Entry 3E2M (X-ray diffraction, 2.00 A resolution); this record covers chains A and B.

# Chain A (and B)
Protein: Integrin alpha-L
Source organism: Homo sapiens
Notes: fragment: vwfa domain; chain B of this document is another copy of the same molecule, construct and numbering; everything in this record applies to it too
UniProt: P20701 (ITAL_HUMAN); residues 127-309 here correspond to UniProt positions 152-334 (UniProt number = residue number + 25)
Amino-acid sequence (185 residues; row label = number of the first residue in the row):
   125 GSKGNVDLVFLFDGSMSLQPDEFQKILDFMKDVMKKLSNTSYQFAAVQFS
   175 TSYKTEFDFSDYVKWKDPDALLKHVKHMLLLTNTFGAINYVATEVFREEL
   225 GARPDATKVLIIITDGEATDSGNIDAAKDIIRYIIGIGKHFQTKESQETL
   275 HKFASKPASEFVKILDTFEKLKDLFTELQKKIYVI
Not modelled in the structure: 125-127
Differences from the reference sequence: expression tag (125-126); variant Trp-189 (Arg214 in P20701)
Small-molecule neighbours: inhibitors (E2M; cis-4-{[2-({4-[(1E)-3-morpholin-4-yl-3-oxoprop-1-en-1-yl]-2,3-bis(trifluoromethyl)phenyl}sulfanyl)phenoxy]methyl}cyclohexanecarboxylic acid): Val-130, Leu-132, Phe-134, Phe-153, Val-157, Leu-161, Tyr-166, Val-233, Ile-235, Ile-255, Tyr-257, Ile-258, Ile-259, Glu-284, Phe-285, Val-286, Lys-287, Leu-298, Glu-301, Leu-302, Lys-305

# Interface between chain A and chain B
Residue-residue contacts - 36 pairs, chain A then chain B:
  Gly-128(A) / Tyr-307(B)  hydrogen bond (backbone-side chain)
  Val-130(A) / Tyr-307(B)  hydrophobic
  Lys-160(A) / Lys-160(B)  hydrogen bond (side chain-backbone)
  Lys-160(A) / Ser-162(B)  hydrogen bond (side chain-backbone)
  Leu-161(A) / Val-308(B)  hydrophobic
  Ser-162(A) / Lys-160(B)  hydrogen bond (backbone-side chain)
  Asn-163(A) / Gln-303(B)
  Thr-164(A) / Gln-303(B)
  Ser-165(A) / Lys-304(B)  hydrogen bond (side chain-backbone)
  Ser-165(A) / Tyr-307(B)
  Tyr-166(A) / Ile-306(B)
  Tyr-166(A) / Tyr-307(B)
  Tyr-166(A) / Val-308(B)  hydrogen bond (side chain-backbone)
  Gln-303(A) / Asn-163(B)
  Gln-303(A) / Thr-164(B)
  Lys-304(A) / Ser-165(B)  hydrogen bond (backbone-side chain)
  Lys-305(A) / Tyr-307(B)
  Lys-305(A) / Val-308(B)
  Lys-305(A) / Ile-309(B)  hydrogen bond (backbone-backbone)
  Ile-306(A) / Thr-164(B)
  Ile-306(A) / Tyr-166(B)
  Ile-306(A) / Ile-306(B)  hydrophobic
  Ile-306(A) / Tyr-307(B)
  Ile-306(A) / Val-308(B)  hydrophobic
  Tyr-307(A) / Gly-128(B)  hydrogen bond (side chain-backbone)
  Tyr-307(A) / Val-130(B)  hydrophobic
  Tyr-307(A) / Ser-165(B)  hydrogen bond
  Tyr-307(A) / Tyr-166(B)  hydrophobic
  Tyr-307(A) / Lys-305(B)
  Tyr-307(A) / Ile-306(B)
  Tyr-307(A) / Tyr-307(B)  hydrogen bond (backbone-backbone)
  Val-308(A) / Tyr-166(B)  hydrogen bond (backbone-side chain)
  Val-308(A) / Lys-305(B)
  Val-308(A) / Ile-306(B)  hydrophobic
  Ile-309(A) / Lys-305(B)  hydrogen bond (backbone-backbone)
  Ile-309(A) / Tyr-307(B)
Interface residues without a listed pair, chain A (18 interface residues in all): Lys-159, Leu-302
Interface residues without a listed pair, chain B (19 interface residues in all): Asn-129, Lys-159, Leu-161, Leu-302

# Overview
Chain A and chain B form an interface of 18 and 19 residues respectively; the contacts include 13 hydrogen
bonds. Polar contacts include Gly-128(A)/Tyr-307(B), Lys-160(A)/Lys-160(B) and Lys-160(A)/Ser-162(B). Chain A
binds inhibitors.
Chain A and chain B are both Integrin alpha-L (Homo sapiens); the structure, LFA-1 I domain bound to
inhibitors, was determined by X-ray diffraction.
